PDB entry 8ABG | electron microscopy, 2.30 A resolution | chains D and H of the 20 polymer chains in the assembly

== Chain D ==
Protein: YALI0A17468p
Organism: Yarrowia lipolytica
Reference sequence: Q6CGP7 (Q6CGP7_YARLI); residues 1-330 here = UniProt positions 1-330
Chain sequence (330 residues; row label = number of the first residue in the row):
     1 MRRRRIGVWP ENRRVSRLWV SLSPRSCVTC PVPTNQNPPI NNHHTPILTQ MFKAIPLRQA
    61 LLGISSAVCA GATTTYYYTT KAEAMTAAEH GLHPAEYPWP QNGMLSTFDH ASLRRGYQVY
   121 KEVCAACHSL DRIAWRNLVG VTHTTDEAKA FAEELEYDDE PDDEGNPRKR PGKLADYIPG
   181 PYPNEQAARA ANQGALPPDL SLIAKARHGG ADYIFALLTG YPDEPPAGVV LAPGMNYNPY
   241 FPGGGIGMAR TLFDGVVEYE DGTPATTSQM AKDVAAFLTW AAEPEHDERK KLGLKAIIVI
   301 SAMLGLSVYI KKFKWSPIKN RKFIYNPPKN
Not modelled in the structure: 1-84, 329-330
Bound ions: heme c Fe: H128, M248
Small-molecule neighbours:
  - heme c (HEC): V119, V123, C124, C127, H128, N192, A195, L196, P197, P198, L200, I203, R207, Y213, I214, L217, L218, F241, I246, G247, M248, T251, L252, V274, L278
  - phosphatidylethanolamine (PTY): L292, K295, A296, V299, I300, M303

== Chain H ==
Protein: Cytochrome b-c1 complex subunit 8
Organism: Yarrowia lipolytica
Reference sequence: Q6C387 (Q6C387_YARLI); residues 3-95 here correspond to UniProt positions 1-93 (UniProt number = residue number - 2)
Chain sequence (93 residues; each row starts with the number of its first residue):
     3 MGGNGHYMGW WGHMGSPPQK GIAGYTISPF AARPFAGVVH AAIFNTFRRT KNQALFVILP
    63 VSFFYYVWTQ ASEKNEWLYT KAGRHELAKA LAE
Not modelled in the structure: 3-8, 94-95
Small-molecule neighbours: 1,2-diacyl-sn-glycero-3-phosphocholine (PC1): Q55, F58, V59, V63

== How chain D and chain H interact ==
Contacting residue pairs (32):
  M85(D) - Y81(H)
  T86(D) - Y81(H)
  Y309(D) - P36(H)  hydrophobic
  Y309(D) - F37(H)  hydrophobic
  K312(D) - P36(H)
  K312(D) - F37(H)
  F313(D) - P31(H)
  F313(D) - F32(H)  hydrophobic
  F313(D) - P36(H)
  S316(D) - P31(H)
  S316(D) - A34(H)
  P317(D) - T28(H)  hydrogen bond (backbone-side chain)
  P317(D) - I29(H)
  P317(D) - P31(H)
  N320(D) - A34(H)
  R321(D) - Y27(H)
  R321(D) - T28(H)
  K322(D) - A25(H)
  K322(D) - G26(H)
  K322(D) - Y27(H)  hydrogen bond (backbone-backbone)
  F323(D) - I24(H)  hydrophobic
  F323(D) - A25(H)
  F323(D) - G26(H)
  I324(D) - G23(H)
  I324(D) - I24(H)
  I324(D) - A25(H)  hydrogen bond (backbone-backbone)
  I324(D) - Y27(H)  hydrophobic
  Y325(D) - K22(H)
  Y325(D) - G23(H)
  Y325(D) - I24(H)  hydrophobic
  N326(D) - G23(H)  hydrogen bond (backbone-backbone)
  P328(D) - K22(H)
Also at the interface, not in a pair above, chain D (16 interface residues in all): V308
Also at the interface, not in a pair above, chain H (15 interface residues in all): S30

== In short ==
Chain D and chain H form an interface of 16 and 15 residues respectively; the contacts include 4 hydrogen
bonds. Polar contacts include P317(D)-T28(H), K322(D)-Y27(H) and I324(D)-A25(H). Bound to chain D: heme c and
phosphatidylethanolamine. Chain H binds 1,2-diacyl-sn-glycero-3-phosphocholine.
Chain D is YALI0A17468p and chain H is Cytochrome b-c1 complex subunit 8, both from Yarrowia lipolytica; the
structure, Complex III2 from Yarrowia lipolytica, oxidised with ferricyanide, c-position, was determined by
electron microscopy, deposited together with 8AB6, 8AB7, 8AB8, 8AB9, 8ABA, 8ABB and 11 further entries.
